PDB entry 6BLO | X-ray diffraction, 3.40 A resolution | chains A and F of the 12 polymer chains in the assembly

# Chain A
Molecule: DNA-directed RNA polymerase II subunit RPB1
From: Saccharomyces cerevisiae (strain ATCC 204508 / S288c)
Notes: EC 2.7.7.6
UniProtKB: P04050 (RPB1_YEAST); residue numbers follow UniProt; this construct covers 1-1733
Sequence (1733 residues; numbered 1 to 1733; the number before each row is that of its first residue):
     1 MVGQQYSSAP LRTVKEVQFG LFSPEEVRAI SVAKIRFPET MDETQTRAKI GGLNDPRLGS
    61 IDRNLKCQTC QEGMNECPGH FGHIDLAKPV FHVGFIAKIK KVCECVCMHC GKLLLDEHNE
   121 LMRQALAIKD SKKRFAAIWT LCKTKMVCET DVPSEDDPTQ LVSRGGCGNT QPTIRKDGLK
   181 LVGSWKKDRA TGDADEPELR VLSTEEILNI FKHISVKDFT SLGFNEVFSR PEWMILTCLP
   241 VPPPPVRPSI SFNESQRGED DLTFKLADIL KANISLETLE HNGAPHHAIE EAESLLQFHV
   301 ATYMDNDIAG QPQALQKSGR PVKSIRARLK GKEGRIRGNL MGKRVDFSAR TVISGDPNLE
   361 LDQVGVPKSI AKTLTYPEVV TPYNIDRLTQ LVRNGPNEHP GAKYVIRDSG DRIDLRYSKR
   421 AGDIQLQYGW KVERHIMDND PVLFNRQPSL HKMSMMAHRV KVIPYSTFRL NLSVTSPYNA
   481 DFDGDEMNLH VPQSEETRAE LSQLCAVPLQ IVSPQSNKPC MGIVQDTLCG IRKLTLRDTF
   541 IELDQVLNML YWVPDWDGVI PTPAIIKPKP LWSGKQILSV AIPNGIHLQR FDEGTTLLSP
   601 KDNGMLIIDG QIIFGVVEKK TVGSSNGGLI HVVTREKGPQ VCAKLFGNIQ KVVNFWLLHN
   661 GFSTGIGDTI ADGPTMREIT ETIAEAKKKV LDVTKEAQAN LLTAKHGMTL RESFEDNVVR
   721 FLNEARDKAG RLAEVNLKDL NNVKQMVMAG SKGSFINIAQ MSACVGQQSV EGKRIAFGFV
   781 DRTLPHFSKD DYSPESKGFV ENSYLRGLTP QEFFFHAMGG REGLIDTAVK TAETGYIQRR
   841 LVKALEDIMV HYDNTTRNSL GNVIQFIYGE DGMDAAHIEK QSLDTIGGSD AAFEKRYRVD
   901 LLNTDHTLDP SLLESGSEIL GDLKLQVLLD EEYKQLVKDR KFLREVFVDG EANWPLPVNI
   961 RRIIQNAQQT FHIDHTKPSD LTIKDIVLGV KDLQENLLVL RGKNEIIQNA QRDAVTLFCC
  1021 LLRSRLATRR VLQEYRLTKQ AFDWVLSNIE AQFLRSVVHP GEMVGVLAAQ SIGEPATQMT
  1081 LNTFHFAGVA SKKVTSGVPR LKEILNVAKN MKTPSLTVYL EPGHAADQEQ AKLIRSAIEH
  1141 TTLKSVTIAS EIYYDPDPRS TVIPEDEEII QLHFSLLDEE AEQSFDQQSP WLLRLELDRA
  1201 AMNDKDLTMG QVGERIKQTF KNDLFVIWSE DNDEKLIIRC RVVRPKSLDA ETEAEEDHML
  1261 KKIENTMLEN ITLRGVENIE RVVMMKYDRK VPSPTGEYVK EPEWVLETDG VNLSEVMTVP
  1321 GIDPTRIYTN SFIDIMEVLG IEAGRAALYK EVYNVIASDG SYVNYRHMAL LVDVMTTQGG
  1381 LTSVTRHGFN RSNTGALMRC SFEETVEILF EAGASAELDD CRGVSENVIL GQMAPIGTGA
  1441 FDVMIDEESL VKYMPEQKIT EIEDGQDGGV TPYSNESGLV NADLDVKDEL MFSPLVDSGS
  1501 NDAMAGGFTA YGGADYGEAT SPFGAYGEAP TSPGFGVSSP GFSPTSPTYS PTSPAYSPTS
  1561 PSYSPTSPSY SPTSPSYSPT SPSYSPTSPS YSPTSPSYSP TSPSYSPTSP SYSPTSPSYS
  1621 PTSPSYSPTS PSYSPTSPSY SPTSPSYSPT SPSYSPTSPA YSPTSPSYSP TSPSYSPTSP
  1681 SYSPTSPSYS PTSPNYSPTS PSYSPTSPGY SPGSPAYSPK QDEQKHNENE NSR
Not modelled in the structure: 1-2, 149-164, 186-200, 251-258, 1081-1092, 1176-1186, 1244-1253, 1447-1733
Bound ions: Zn2+ site 1: Cys-67, Cys-70, Cys-77, His-80; Zn2+ site 2: Cys-110, Cys-167; Mg2+: Asp-481, Asp-483, Asp-485 (shared with 1 residue of chain R)
UniProt features mapped onto this chain:
  - region: Pro-248 to Asp-260 (Lid loop), Asn-306 to Lys-323 (Rudder loop), Pro-810 to Glu-822 (Bridging helix)
  - binding site (Zn(2+)): Cys-67, Cys-70, Cys-77, His-80, Cys-107, Cys-110, Cys-148, Cys-167
  - binding site (Mg(2+)): Asp-481, Asp-483, Asp-485
  - modified residue: Thr-1471 (Phosphothreonine)
  - cross-link (Glycyl lysine isopeptide (Lys-Gly)): Lys-695 (interchain with G-Cter in ubiquitin), Lys-1246 (interchain with G-Cter in ubiquitin), Lys-1350 (interchain with G-Cter in ubiquitin)
  - natural variant: Ser-1653 to Pro-1659 (deletion: In strain: A364A)
  - mutagenesis: Lys-1246 (K1246R: Impairs ubiquitination during transcription stress)

# Chain F
Molecule: DNA-directed RNA polymerases I, II, and III subunit RPABC2
From: Saccharomyces cerevisiae (strain ATCC 204508 / S288c)
UniProtKB: P20435 (RPAB2_YEAST); numbering as in UniProt (aligned over 1-155)
Sequence (155 residues; each row starts with the number of its first residue):
     1 MSDYEEAFND GNENFEDFDV EHFSDEETYE EKPQFKDGET TDANGKTIVT GGNGPEDFQQ
    61 HEQIRRKTLK EKAIPKDQRA TTPYMTKYER ARILGTRALQ ISMNAPVFVD LEGETDPLRI
   121 AMKELAEKKI PLVIRRYLPD GSFEDWSVEE LIVDL
Not modelled in the structure: 1-71
UniProt features mapped onto this chain:
  - region: Leu-111 to Leu-132 (Leucine-zipper)
  - modified residue: Ser-24 (Phosphoserine)

# Interface between chain A and chain F
Contacting residue pairs (55; chain A residue first):
  Val-379(A) / Ser-102(F)
  Thr-381(A) / Ser-102(F)
  Thr-381(A) / Asn-104(F)
  Tyr-383(A) / Val-107(F)
  Tyr-383(A) / Leu-111(F)  hydrophobic
  Tyr-383(A) / Thr-115(F)
  Glu-495(A) / Ala-98(F)
  Glu-495(A) / Ser-102(F)
  Glu-495(A) / Pro-117(F)
  Glu-496(A) / Gly-95(F)
  Ala-499(A) / Gly-95(F)
  Ser-502(A) / Leu-118(F)
  Gln-503(A) / Arg-90(F)  hydrogen bond
  Leu-504(A) / Lys-87(F)
  Leu-504(A) / Tyr-88(F)  hydrophobic
  Leu-504(A) / Ala-91(F)  hydrophobic
  His-851(A) / Pro-139(F)
  Tyr-852(A) / Thr-81(F)
  Tyr-852(A) / Glu-89(F)  hydrogen bond
  Tyr-852(A) / Arg-136(F)
  Tyr-852(A) / Tyr-137(F)
  Tyr-852(A) / Leu-138(F)
  Arg-857(A) / Pro-139(F)
  Arg-1001(A) / Ala-80(F)
  Arg-1001(A) / Thr-82(F)
  Arg-1001(A) / Pro-83(F)
  Leu-1054(A) / Tyr-84(F)
  Arg-1055(A) / Asp-154(F)  salt bridge
  His-1059(A) / Thr-86(F)
  His-1059(A) / Lys-87(F)  hydrogen bond (side chain-backbone)
  Pro-1060(A) / Thr-86(F)
  Pro-1060(A) / Tyr-88(F)
  Glu-1062(A) / Lys-87(F)  salt bridge
  Glu-1062(A) / Tyr-88(F)  hydrogen bond
  Met-1433(A) / Arg-92(F)
  Gly-1437(A) / Tyr-88(F)
  Thr-1438(A) / Tyr-88(F)
  Thr-1438(A) / Arg-92(F)  hydrogen bond (backbone-side chain)
  Phe-1441(A) / Tyr-88(F)
  Phe-1441(A) / Glu-89(F)
  Phe-1441(A) / Arg-92(F)
  Phe-1441(A) / Ile-134(F)  hydrophobic
  Phe-1441(A) / Arg-135(F)
  Asp-1442(A) / Val-133(F)
  Asp-1442(A) / Ile-134(F)
  Asp-1442(A) / Arg-135(F)  hydrogen bond (backbone-backbone)
  Asp-1442(A) / Tyr-137(F)  hydrogen bond
  Val-1443(A) / Arg-92(F)
  Val-1443(A) / Val-133(F)
  Met-1444(A) / Leu-132(F)
  Met-1444(A) / Val-133(F)  hydrogen bond (backbone-backbone)
  Met-1444(A) / Arg-135(F)
  Ile-1445(A) / Pro-131(F)
  Ile-1445(A) / Leu-132(F)  hydrophobic
  Asp-1446(A) / Pro-131(F)
Other interface residues (no listed pair), chain A (36 interface residues in all): Val-380, Pro-382, Gly-429, Asp-853, Lys-1003, Ala-1051, Gly-1061, Gly-1439, Ala-1440
Other interface residues (no listed pair), chain F (39 interface residues in all): Gln-78, Met-85, Ile-93, Leu-94, Leu-99, Ile-101, Met-103, Ala-105

# Summary
36 residues of chain A and 39 residues of chain F are in contact, with 8 hydrogen bonds and 2 salt bridges.
Among the polar pairs are Arg-1055(A)/Asp-154(F), Glu-1062(A)/Lys-87(F) and Gln-503(A)/Arg-90(F).
Chain A is DNA-directed RNA polymerase II subunit RPB1 and chain F is DNA-directed RNA polymerases I, II, and
III subunit RPABC2, both from Saccharomyces cerevisiae (strain ATCC 204508 / S288c); the structure, Pol II
elongation complex with an abasic lesion at i+1 position, was determined by X-ray diffraction, deposited
together with 6BLP, 6BM2, 6BM4 and 6BQF.
